6MPI - chains A and M of the 23 polymer chains in the assembly; structure by X-ray diffraction, 3.33 A resolution.

# Chain A
Molecule: 16S rRNA
Organism: Thermus thermophilus HB8
Sequence (1507 nucleotides; each row starts with the number of its first residue; note: 46 numbers in that range are skipped by the numbering (no residue carries them; nothing is unmodelled there); a row labelled like 190A-190L holds insertion residues (190A, then the next letters in order)):
     5 UGGAGAGUUU GAUCCUGGCU CAGGGUGAAC GCUGGCGGCG UGCCUAAGAC AUGCAAGUCG
    65 UGCGGG
    73 CCGCGGGGUU UU
    88 ACUCCG
    95 UGGUC
   101 AGCGGCGGAC GGGUGAGUAA CGCGUGGGU
  129A G
   130 ACCUACCCGG AAGAGGGGGA CAACCCGGGG AAACUCGGGC UAAUCCCCCA UGUGGACCCG
   190 C
190A-190L CCCUUGGGGUGU
   191 GUCCAAAGGG CUUU
   216 GCCCGCUUCC GGAUGGGCCC GCGUCCCAUC AGCUAGUUGG UGGGGUAAUG GCCCACCAAG
   276 GCGACGACGG GUAGCCGGUC UGAGAGGAUG GCCGGCCACA GGGGCACUGA GACACGGGCC
   336 CCACUCCUAC GGGAGGCAGC AGUUAGGAAU CUUCCGCAAU GGGCGCAAGC CUGACGGAGC
   396 GACGCCGCUU GGAGGAAGAA GCCCUUCGGG GUGUAAACUC CUGAA
   442 CCCGGGACGA AACCCCCGAC GA
   474 GGGGACUGAC GGUACCGGG
   494 GUAAUAGCGC CGGCCAACUC CGUGCCAGCA GCCGCGGUAA UACGGAGGGC GCGAGCGUUA
   554 CCCGGAUUCA CUGGGCGUAA AGGGCGUGUA GGCGGCCUGG GGCGUCCCAU GUGAAAGACC
   614 ACGGCUCAAC CGUGGGGGAG CGUGGGAUAC GCUCAGGCUA GACGGUGGGA GAGGGUGGUG
   674 GAAUUCCCGG AGUAGCGGUG AAAUGCGCAG AUACCGGGAG GAACGCCGAU GGCGAAGGCA
   734 GCCACCUGGU CCACCCGUGA CGCUGAGGCG CGAAAGCGUG GGGAGCAAAC CGGAUUAGAU
   794 ACCCGGGUAG UCCACGCCCU AAACGAUGCG CGCUAGGUCU CUGGGUCU
   848 CCUGGGGGCC GAAGCUAACG CGUUAAGCGC GCCGCCUGGG GAGUACGGCC GCAAGGCUGA
   908 AACUCAAAGG AAUUGACGGG GGCCCGCACA AGCGGUGGAG CAUGUGGUUU AAUUCGAAGC
   968 AACGCGAAGA ACCUUACCAG GCCUUGACAU GCUAGGAACC CGGGUGAAAG CCUGGGGUGC
  1028 CCCGGGGAGC CCUAGCACAG GUGCUGCAUG GCCGUCGUCA GCUCGUGCCG UGAGGUGUUG
  1088 GGUUAAGUCC CGCAACGAGC GCAACCCCCG CCGUUAGUUG CCAGCGGUUC GGCCGGGCAC
  1148 UCUAACGGGA CUGCCCGCGA AA
  1171 GCGGGAGGAA GGAGGGGACG ACGUCUGGUC AGCAUGGCCC UUACGGCCUG GGCGACACAC
  1231 GUGCUACAAU GCCCACUACA AAGCGAUGCC ACCCGGCAAC GGGGAGCUAA UCGCAAAAAG
  1291 GUGGGCCCAG UUCGGAUUGG GGUCUGCAAC CCGACCCCAU GAAGCCGGAA UCGCUAGUAA
  1351 UCGCGGAUCA GCAUGCCGCG GUGAAUACGU UCCCGGGCCU UGUACACACC GCCCGUCACG
  1411 CCAUGGGAGC GGGCUCUACC CGAAGUCGCC GGG
  1446 AGCCUACGGG
  1459 CAGGCGCCGA GGGUAGGGCC CGUGACUGGG GCGAAGUCGU AACAAGGUAG CUGUACCGGA
  1519 AGGUGCGGCU GGAUCA
  1539 CUUUCU
Sequence notes: insertion (1540-1544)
Bound ions: Mg2+ site 1 near G21 (its only coordinating residue here); Mg2+ site 2 near C48 (its only coordinating residue here); Mg2+ site 3 near A53 (its only coordinating residue here); Mg2+ site 4: G61, U62, G105; Mg2+ site 5: G69, G70, U98; Mg2+ site 6: A116, G117, G289; Mg2+ site 7: C121, G124, U125, G236; Mg2+ site 8: C174, C175; Mg2+ site 9 near A195 (its only coordinating residue here); Mg2+ site 10: G299, G558, U560; Mg2+ site 11 near A315 (its only coordinating residue here); Mg2+ site 12 near G326 (its only coordinating residue here); 47 more Mg2+ sites not listed
Ligand contacts: paromomycin (PAR): G1405, U1406, C1407, A1408, C1409, C1490, G1491, A1492, A1493, G1494, U1495, C1496

# Chain M
Protein: 30S ribosomal protein S13
Organism: Thermus thermophilus HB8
Reference sequence: P80377 (RS13_THET8); residue numbers follow UniProt; this construct covers 1-126
Sequence (126 residues; row label = number of the first residue in the row):
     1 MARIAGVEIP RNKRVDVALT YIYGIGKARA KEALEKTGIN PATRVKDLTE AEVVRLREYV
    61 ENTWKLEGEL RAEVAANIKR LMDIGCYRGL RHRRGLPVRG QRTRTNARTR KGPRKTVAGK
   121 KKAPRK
Disordered / not traced: 1

# Interface between chain A and chain M
Contacting residue pairs - 97 pairs, chain A then chain M:
  G947(A) / Arg-108(M)  phosphate contact
  G947(A) / Thr-109(M)  hydrogen bond to the phosphate
  C948(A) / Asn-106(M)  phosphate contact
  C948(A) / Ala-107(M)  phosphate contact
  C948(A) / Arg-108(M)  hydrogen bond to the phosphate
  C948(A) / Thr-109(M)  hydrogen bond to the phosphate
  A949(A) / Gln-101(M)  phosphate contact
  A949(A) / Arg-102(M)  phosphate contact
  A949(A) / Asn-106(M)  hydrogen bond to the phosphate
  U950(A) / Arg-102(M)  salt bridge to the phosphate
  U950(A) / Thr-105(M)  hydrogen bond to the base
  U950(A) / Asn-106(M)  base contact
  G951(A) / Arg-102(M)  salt bridge to the phosphate
  G951(A) / Thr-105(M)  base contact
  U952(A) / Arg-104(M)  hydrogen bond to the base
  U952(A) / Lys-126(M)  base contact
  G953(A) / Arg-104(M)  salt bridge to the phosphate
  G953(A) / Pro-124(M)  hydrogen bond to the sugar
  G954(A) / Arg-104(M)  hydrogen bond to the base
  G954(A) / Lys-120(M)  phosphate contact
  U955(A) / Lys-120(M)  phosphate contact
  A969(A) / Lys-126(M)  hydrogen bond to the base
  C970(A) / Lys-126(M)  base contact
  A1225(A) / Gln-101(M)  phosphate contact
  A1225(A) / Arg-102(M)  phosphate contact
  A1225(A) / Thr-103(M)  sugar contact
  C1226(A) / Arg-91(M)  salt bridge to the phosphate
  C1226(A) / Arg-94(M)  salt bridge to the phosphate
  C1226(A) / Leu-96(M)  phosphate contact
  C1226(A) / Thr-103(M)  hydrogen bond to the sugar
  C1226(A) / Arg-104(M)  base contact
  C1226(A) / Lys-111(M)  hydrogen bond to the sugar
  A1227(A) / Leu-96(M)  phosphate contact
  A1227(A) / Lys-111(M)  salt bridge to the phosphate
  A1227(A) / Lys-115(M)  hydrogen bond to the sugar
  A1227(A) / Val-117(M)  base contact
  C1228(A) / Arg-104(M)  hydrogen bond to the base
  C1228(A) / Arg-108(M)  salt bridge to the phosphate
  C1228(A) / Lys-111(M)  salt bridge to the phosphate
  C1228(A) / Lys-115(M)  salt bridge to the phosphate
  C1228(A) / Thr-116(M)  phosphate contact
  C1228(A) / Val-117(M)  hydrogen bond to the sugar
  A1229(A) / Arg-104(M)  hydrogen bond to the base
  A1229(A) / Thr-105(M)  base contact
  A1229(A) / Arg-114(M)  salt bridge to the phosphate
  A1229(A) / Thr-116(M)  hydrogen bond to the phosphate
  A1229(A) / Arg-125(M)  sugar contact
  C1230(A) / Thr-105(M)  base contact
  C1230(A) / Arg-125(M)  sugar contact
  C1230(A) / Lys-126(M)  base contact
  G1295(A) / Arg-14(M)  hydrogen bond to the phosphate
  C1296(A) / Arg-44(M)  salt bridge to the phosphate
  C1297(A) / Arg-44(M)  salt bridge to the phosphate
  U1301(A) / Lys-13(M)  hydrogen bond to the phosphate
  U1302(A) / Lys-13(M)  salt bridge to the phosphate
  U1302(A) / Arg-14(M)  base contact
  U1302(A) / Val-17(M)  phosphate contact
  U1302(A) / Tyr-21(M)  phosphate contact
  U1302(A) / Lys-27(M)  sugar contact
  A1306(A) / Thr-109(M)  hydrogen bond to the sugar
  U1307(A) / Gln-101(M)  hydrogen bond to the phosphate
  U1307(A) / Thr-109(M)  sugar contact
  U1307(A) / Arg-110(M)  phosphate contact
  U1308(A) / His-92(M)  hydrogen bond to the phosphate
  U1308(A) / Pro-97(M)  phosphate contact
  U1308(A) / Val-98(M)  hydrogen bond to the phosphate
  U1308(A) / Arg-99(M)  phosphate contact
  U1308(A) / Gln-101(M)  hydrogen bond to the phosphate
  U1308(A) / Arg-110(M)  sugar contact
  G1309(A) / Asn-77(M)  hydrogen bond to the sugar
  G1309(A) / Leu-81(M)  phosphate contact
  G1309(A) / Arg-88(M)  salt bridge to the phosphate
  G1309(A) / His-92(M)  salt bridge to the phosphate
  G1309(A) / Val-98(M)  phosphate contact
  G1309(A) / Arg-99(M)  salt bridge to the phosphate
  G1310(A) / Asn-77(M)  phosphate contact
  G1310(A) / Arg-80(M)  salt bridge to the phosphate
  G1310(A) / Arg-88(M)  salt bridge to the phosphate
  C1320(A) / Tyr-87(M)  sugar contact
  C1321(A) / Tyr-87(M)  sugar contact
  C1322(A) / Gly-100(M)  sugar contact
  G1323(A) / Arg-99(M)  phosphate contact
  G1323(A) / Gly-100(M)  phosphate contact
  C1328(A) / Ala-28(M)  phosphate contact
  C1328(A) / Arg-29(M)  hydrogen bond to the sugar
  A1329(A) / Tyr-23(M)  phosphate contact
  A1329(A) / Gly-24(M)  sugar contact
  A1329(A) / Ile-25(M)  phosphate contact
  A1329(A) / Gly-26(M)  hydrogen bond to the phosphate
  A1329(A) / Ala-28(M)  phosphate contact
  A1329(A) / Arg-29(M)  hydrogen bond to the phosphate
  A1329(A) / Leu-70(M)  sugar contact
  U1330(A) / Ile-22(M)  phosphate contact
  U1330(A) / Tyr-23(M)  phosphate contact
  U1330(A) / Ile-25(M)  phosphate contact
  U1330(A) / Gly-26(M)  phosphate contact
  G1331(A) / Tyr-23(M)  phosphate contact
Interface residues without a listed pair, chain A (38 interface residues in all): A946, G1224, A1332
Interface residues without a listed pair, chain M (51 interface residues in all): Thr-20, Glu-73, Val-74, Ile-78, Pro-113

# Summary
38 residues of chain A and 51 residues of chain M are in contact; the contacts include 27 hydrogen bonds and
18 salt bridges. Polar pairs include U950(A)/Thr-105(M), U952(A)/Arg-104(M) and G954(A)/Arg-104(M). Chain A
binds paromomycin.
Chain A is 16S rRNA and chain M is 30S ribosomal protein S13, both from Thermus thermophilus HB8; the
structure, Structure of the Thermus thermophilus 30S ribosomal subunit complexed with a 2-thiocytidine (s2C32)
and inosine (I34) ..., was determined by X-ray diffraction, deposited together with 6DTI, 6MKN and 6MPF.
